Entry 4QZ3 (X-ray diffraction, 2.80 A resolution); this record covers chains Q and R of the 28 polymer chains in the assembly.

[Chain Q]
Protein: Proteasome subunit alpha type-4
From: Saccharomyces cerevisiae
Notes: EC 3.4.25.1
Reference sequence: P40303 (PSA4_YEAST); residues -1 to 252 here correspond to UniProt positions 1-254 (UniProt number = residue number + 2)
Amino-acid sequence (254 residues; row label = number of the first residue in the row; numbers below 1 keep their minus sign (Met-1 is residue -1)):
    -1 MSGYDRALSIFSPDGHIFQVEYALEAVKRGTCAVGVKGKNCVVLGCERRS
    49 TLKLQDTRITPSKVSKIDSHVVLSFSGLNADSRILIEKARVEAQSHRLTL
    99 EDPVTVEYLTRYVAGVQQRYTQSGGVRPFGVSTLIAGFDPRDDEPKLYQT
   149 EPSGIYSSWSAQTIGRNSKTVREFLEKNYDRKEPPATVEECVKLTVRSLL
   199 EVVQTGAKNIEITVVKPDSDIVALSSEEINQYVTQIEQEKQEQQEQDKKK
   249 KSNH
Not modelled in the structure: -1 to 0, 241-252
Swiss-Prot annotation at these positions:
  - modified residue: Thr58 (Phosphothreonine)

[Chain R]
Protein: Proteasome subunit alpha type-5
From: Saccharomyces cerevisiae
Notes: EC 3.4.25.1
Reference sequence: P32379 (PSA5_YEAST); residues -7 to 252 here correspond to UniProt positions 1-260 (UniProt number = residue number + 8)
Amino-acid sequence (260 residues; each row starts with the number of its first residue; numbers below 1 keep their minus sign (Met-7 is residue -7)):
    -7 MFLTRSEYDRGVSTFSPEGRLFQVEYSLEAIKLGSTAIGIATKEGVVLGV
    43 EKRATSPLLESDSIEKIVEIDRHIGCAMSGLTADARSMIEHARTAAVTHN
    93 LYYDEDINVESLTQSVCDLALRFGEGASGEERLMSRPFGVALLIAGHDAD
   143 DGYQLFHAEPSGTFYRYNAKAIGSGSEGAQAELLNEWHSSLTLKEAELLV
   193 LKILKQVMEEKLDENNAQLSCITKQDGFKIYDNEKTAELIKELKEKEAAE
   243 SPEEADVEMS
Not modelled in the structure: -7 to 0, 118-124, 243-252

[Chain Q / chain R interface]
Contacting residue pairs - 64 pairs, chain Q then chain R:
  Asp3(Q) - Glu117(R)
  Arg4(Q) - Asp1(R)  salt bridge
  Arg4(Q) - Glu117(R)
  Ala5(Q) - Val4(R)  hydrophobic
  Ala5(Q) - Glu117(R)
  Ala5(Q) - Ser127(R)
  Ser7(Q) - Ser127(R)
  Ser7(Q) - Arg128(R)
  Ile8(Q) - Asp1(R)
  Ile8(Q) - Gln15(R)
  Phe9(Q) - Gln15(R)
  Phe9(Q) - Tyr18(R)  hydrophobic
  Phe9(Q) - Ser19(R)
  Phe9(Q) - Ala22(R)  hydrophobic
  Phe9(Q) - Leu73(R)  hydrophobic
  Phe9(Q) - Arg128(R)
  Phe9(Q) - Pro129(R)
  Phe9(Q) - Gly131(R)
  Ser10(Q) - Tyr18(R)
  Pro11(Q) - Tyr18(R)  hydrophobic
  Pro11(Q) - Glu21(R)
  Asp12(Q) - Glu21(R)
  Gly13(Q) - Tyr18(R)
  Gly13(Q) - Glu21(R)
  Gly13(Q) - Ala22(R)
  His14(Q) - Leu25(R)
  Ile15(Q) - Leu73(R)  hydrophobic
  Ile15(Q) - Arg128(R)
  Lys35(Q) - Glu52(R)  salt bridge
  Gln116(Q) - Ala75(R)
  Gln116(Q) - Asp76(R)
  Gln116(Q) - Arg128(R)
  Thr119(Q) - Arg128(R)  hydrogen bond (backbone-side chain)
  Gln120(Q) - Met126(R)
  Gln120(Q) - Ser127(R)  hydrogen bond (backbone-backbone)
  Gln120(Q) - Arg128(R)
  Gln120(Q) - Phe130(R)
  Ser121(Q) - Ser127(R)
  Gly122(Q) - Ser127(R)
  Ser151(Q) - Ala75(R)
  Gly152(Q) - Ala75(R)
  Ile153(Q) - Thr74(R)
  Ile153(Q) - Ala75(R)
  Ser155(Q) - Leu51(R)
  Ser155(Q) - Ser55(R)
  Ser156(Q) - Leu51(R)
  Ser156(Q) - Glu52(R)  hydrogen bond (backbone-backbone)
  Ser156(Q) - Ser55(R)  hydrogen bond (backbone-side chain)
  Trp157(Q) - Ser48(R)
  Trp157(Q) - Leu50(R)
  Trp157(Q) - Leu51(R)
  Trp157(Q) - Glu52(R)
  Ser158(Q) - Leu50(R)  hydrogen bond (backbone-backbone)
  Ser158(Q) - Glu52(R)  hydrogen bond
  Ala159(Q) - Leu50(R)
  Leu173(Q) - Leu50(R)  hydrophobic
  Glu174(Q) - Ser48(R)  hydrogen bond
  Glu174(Q) - Pro49(R)
  Glu174(Q) - Leu50(R)
  Tyr177(Q) - Leu50(R)  hydrophobic
  Arg179(Q) - Pro49(R)  hydrogen bond (side chain-backbone)
  Arg179(Q) - Leu50(R)
  Arg179(Q) - Leu51(R)  hydrogen bond (side chain-backbone)
  Arg179(Q) - Glu52(R)
Other interface residues (no listed pair), chain Q (32 interface residues in all): Tyr154, Arg170
Other interface residues (no listed pair), chain R (28 interface residues in all): Thr47, Ser53, Glu57

[Summary]
Chain Q and chain R form an interface of 32 and 28 residues respectively, with 9 hydrogen bonds and 2 salt
bridges. Among the polar pairs are Arg4(Q)-Asp1(R), Lys35(Q)-Glu52(R) and Thr119(Q)-Arg128(R).
Chain Q is Proteasome subunit alpha type-4 and chain R is Proteasome subunit alpha type-5, both from
Saccharomyces cerevisiae; the structure, yCP beta5-A49V mutant in complex with the epoxyketone inhibitor ONX
0914, was determined by X-ray diffraction together with 4QUX, 4QUY, 4QV0, 4QV1, 4QV3, 4QV4 and 42 further
entries from the same study.
